5K3O - chains A and B; structure by X-ray diffraction, 1.70 A resolution.

# Chain A (and B)
Name: L-asparaginase
Source organism: Wolinella succinogenes (strain ATCC 29543 / DSM 1740 / LMG 7466 / NCTC 11488 / FDC 602W)
Notes: EC 3.5.1.1; chain B of this document is another copy of the same molecule, construct and numbering; everything in this record applies to it too
Reference sequence: P50286 (ASPG_WOLSU); numbering as in UniProt (aligned over 1-330)
Amino-acid sequence (330 residues; numbered 1 to 330; the number before each row is that of its first residue):
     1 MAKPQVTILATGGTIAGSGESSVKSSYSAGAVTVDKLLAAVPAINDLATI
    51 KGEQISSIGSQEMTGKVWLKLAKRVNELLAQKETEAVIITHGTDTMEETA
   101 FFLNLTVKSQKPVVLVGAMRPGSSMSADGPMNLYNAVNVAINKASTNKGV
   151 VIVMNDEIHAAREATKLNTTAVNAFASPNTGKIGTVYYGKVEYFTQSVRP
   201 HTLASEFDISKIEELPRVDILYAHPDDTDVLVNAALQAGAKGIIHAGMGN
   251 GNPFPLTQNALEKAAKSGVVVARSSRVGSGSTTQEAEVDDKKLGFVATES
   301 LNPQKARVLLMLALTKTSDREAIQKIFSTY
Unresolved in the structure: 1-2
Differences from the reference sequence: engineered mutation P121 (Ser in P50286)
Ligand contacts: aspartic acid (ASP): G13, T14, Y27, A29, G59, S60, Q61, G92, T93, D94, A118, M119, K166
Curated features (UniProtKB/Swiss-Prot):
  - active site: T14 (O-isoaspartyl threonine intermediate)
  - binding site (substrate): T93, D94
Reported in the primary citation:
  - conformationally variable residues (helix shift, loop rearrangement): G12 to A39, T33 to A40
  - binding site for aspartic acid: T14, Y27, S60, Q61, T93, D94, E287
  - contacts within the chain: Y27-P121 (proposed by the authors, not directly observed)
  - contacts within the chain: Y27-P121
  - specificity-determining residues: P121
  - mutagenesis - P121S: unchanged catalytic activity (L-asparaginase activity)
  - specificity-determining residues: T14, Y27 (proposed by the authors, not directly observed)

# Interface between chain A and chain B
Contacting residue pairs (123; chain A residue first):
  S25(A) - E285(B)  hydrogen bond (side chain-backbone)
  S25(A) - A286(B)
  S26(A) - E285(B)  hydrogen bond (backbone-backbone)
  S26(A) - A286(B)
  Y27(A) - A286(B)  hydrogen bond (backbone-backbone)
  Y27(A) - E287(B)  hydrogen bond
  A29(A) - E287(B)
  Q61(A) - M248(B)
  Q61(A) - N252(B)
  Q61(A) - P253(B)
  Q61(A) - F254(B)
  Q61(A) - E287(B)  hydrogen bond
  E62(A) - F254(B)
  E62(A) - P255(B)
  M63(A) - P225(B)
  M63(A) - D226(B)  hydrogen bond (backbone-backbone)
  M63(A) - F254(B)
  T64(A) - D226(B)
  G65(A) - D226(B)  hydrogen bond (backbone-side chain)
  W68(A) - P225(B)  hydrophobic
  D94(A) - M248(B)
  D94(A) - G249(B)
  D94(A) - N252(B)  hydrogen bond
  D94(A) - R276(B)  hydrogen bond (backbone-side chain)
  T95(A) - P225(B)
  T95(A) - M248(B)
  T95(A) - R276(B)
  E98(A) - H224(B)
  E98(A) - P225(B)
  E98(A) - R276(B)  salt bridge
  K166(A) - G249(B)
  K166(A) - V277(B)
  L167(A) - V277(B)
  L167(A) - G278(B)
  L167(A) - S279(B)  hydrogen bond (backbone-side chain)
  N168(A) - V277(B)
  N168(A) - S279(B)  hydrogen bond
  N168(A) - G280(B)
  T169(A) - G249(B)
  T169(A) - N250(B)
  T169(A) - S275(B)
  T169(A) - V277(B)
  T169(A) - S279(B)  hydrogen bond (backbone-backbone)
  T169(A) - G280(B)
  T169(A) - S281(B)  hydrogen bond (side chain-backbone)
  T170(A) - N250(B)
  R217(A) - T228(B)  hydrogen bond
  R217(A) - V230(B)
  V218(A) - H224(B)
  D219(A) - T228(B)
  I220(A) - Y222(B)  hydrophobic
  I220(A) - H224(B)
  L221(A) - L231(B)  hydrophobic
  Y222(A) - I220(B)  hydrophobic
  Y222(A) - Y222(B)  hydrophobic
  Y222(A) - P303(B)
  Y222(A) - Q304(B)  hydrogen bond
  H224(A) - E98(B)
  H224(A) - I220(B)
  H224(A) - R307(B)  hydrogen bond
  P225(A) - M63(B)
  P225(A) - W68(B)  hydrophobic
  P225(A) - T95(B)
  P225(A) - E98(B)
  P225(A) - R307(B)  hydrogen bond (backbone-side chain)
  D226(A) - M63(B)  hydrogen bond (backbone-backbone)
  D226(A) - T64(B)
  D226(A) - G65(B)  hydrogen bond (side chain-backbone)
  D226(A) - R307(B)
  T228(A) - R217(B)  hydrogen bond
  T228(A) - D219(B)
  V230(A) - R217(B)
  V230(A) - A234(B)
  L231(A) - L231(B)
  L231(A) - A234(B)  hydrophobic
  A234(A) - V230(B)
  A234(A) - A234(B)  hydrophobic
  A238(A) - V230(B)  hydrophobic
  M248(A) - Q61(B)
  M248(A) - D94(B)
  M248(A) - T95(B)
  G249(A) - D94(B)
  G249(A) - K166(B)
  G249(A) - T169(B)
  N250(A) - T169(B)
  N250(A) - T170(B)
  N252(A) - Q61(B)
  N252(A) - D94(B)  hydrogen bond
  P253(A) - Q61(B)
  F254(A) - Q61(B)
  F254(A) - E62(B)
  F254(A) - M63(B)
  P255(A) - E62(B)
  S275(A) - T169(B)
  R276(A) - D94(B)  hydrogen bond (side chain-backbone)
  R276(A) - T95(B)
  R276(A) - E98(B)  salt bridge
  R276(A) - Q304(B)
  V277(A) - K166(B)
  V277(A) - L167(B)
  V277(A) - N168(B)
  V277(A) - T169(B)
  G278(A) - L167(B)
  S279(A) - L167(B)  hydrogen bond (side chain-backbone)
  S279(A) - N168(B)  hydrogen bond
  S279(A) - T169(B)  hydrogen bond (backbone-backbone)
  G280(A) - N168(B)
  G280(A) - T169(B)
  S281(A) - T169(B)  hydrogen bond (backbone-side chain)
  E285(A) - S25(B)  hydrogen bond (backbone-side chain)
  E285(A) - S26(B)  hydrogen bond (backbone-backbone)
  A286(A) - S25(B)
  A286(A) - S26(B)
  A286(A) - Y27(B)  hydrogen bond (backbone-backbone)
  E287(A) - Y27(B)  hydrogen bond
  E287(A) - A29(B)
  E287(A) - Q61(B)  hydrogen bond
  P303(A) - Y222(B)
  Q304(A) - Y222(B)  hydrogen bond
  Q304(A) - R276(B)
  R307(A) - H224(B)  hydrogen bond
  R307(A) - P225(B)  hydrogen bond (side chain-backbone)
  R307(A) - D226(B)
Interface residues without a listed pair, chain A (58 interface residues in all): E97, A235, A246, T282, T283, Q284
Interface residues without a listed pair, chain B (59 interface residues in all): K66, E97, V218, L221, A235, A238, A246, T282, T283, Q284
From the paper, about this interface:
  - residue pairs: Y27(A)-E287(B) (hydrogen bond)

# Summary
The interface between chain A and chain B involves 58 residues on one side and 59 on the other, with 34
hydrogen bonds and 2 salt bridges. Among the polar pairs are E98(A)-R276(B), S25(A)-E285(B) and
Y27(A)-E287(B). The authors report a hydrogen bond between Y27(A) and E287(B). From the paper: a binding site
for aspartic acid at T14(A), Y27(A) and S60(A) among others; P121S of chain A leaves catalytic activity
(L-asparaginase activity) unchanged.
Both chains are L-asparaginase (Wolinella succinogenes (strain ATCC 29543 / DSM 1740 / LMG 7466 / NCTC 11488 /
FDC 602W)). Entry 5K3O (Wolinella succinogenes L-asparaginase P121 and L-Aspartic acid) was determined by
X-ray diffraction, deposited together with 5K45, 5K4G and 5K4H.
